PDB entry 5YXW | X-ray diffraction, 2.78 A resolution | chains A and B

# Chain A
Molecule: glycoprotein F2
Source organism: Measles virus (strain Ichinose-B95a)
UniProtKB: Q786F3 (FUS_MEASC); numbering as in UniProt (aligned over 20-112)
Sequence (94 residues; each row starts with the number of its first residue):
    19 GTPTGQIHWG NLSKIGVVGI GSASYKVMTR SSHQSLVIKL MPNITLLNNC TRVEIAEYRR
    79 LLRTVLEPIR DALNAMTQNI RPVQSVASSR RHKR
Disordered / not traced: 19, 105-112
Differences from the reference sequence: expression tag (19)
Covalently attached groups: N-acetylglucosamine (NAG) linked to Asn29, Asn61

# Chain B
Molecule: glycoprotein F1, measles virus fusion protein
Source organism: Measles virus (strain Ichinose-B95a)
UniProtKB: Q786F3 (FUS_MEASC); residues 113-482 here = UniProt positions 113-482
Sequence (419 residues; row label = number of the first residue in the row):
   113 FAGVVLAGAA LGVATAAQIT AGIALHQSML NSQAIDNLRA SLETTNQAIE AIRQAGQEMI
   173 LAVQGVQDYI NNELIPSMNQ LSCDLIGQKL GLKLLRYYTE ILSLFGPSLR DPISAEISIQ
   233 ALSYALGGDI NKVLEKLGYS GGDLLGILES RGIKARITHV DTESYFIVLS IAYPTLSEIK
   293 GVIVHRLEGV SYNIGSQEWY TTVPKYVATQ GYLISNFDES SCTFMPEGTV CSQNALYPMS
   353 PLLQECLRGS TKSCARTLVS GSFGNRFILS QGNLIANCAS ILCKCYTTGT IINQDPDKIL
   413 TYIAADHCPV VEVNGVTIQV GSRRYPDAVY LHRIDLGPPI SLERLDVGTN LGNAIAKLED
   473 AKELLESSDQ CCRSMKGCCS TSLEGIEGRA GWSHPQFEKG GGSGGGSGGG SWSHPQFEK
Disordered / not traced: 113-114, 482-531
Disulfides: Cys334-Cys343, Cys358-Cys366, Cys390-Cys395, Cys397-Cys420
Residues lining bound ligands: N-acetylglucosamine (NAG; 2-acetamido-2-deoxy-beta-D-glucopyranose): Glu155, Thr156, Thr157, Asn158
Reported in the primary citation:
  - self-association interface (contacts with another copy of this molecule): Gly115 to His138
  - specificity-determining residues: Glu471 (proposed by the authors, not directly observed)

# How chain A and chain B interact
Residue-residue contacts (192; chain A residue first):
  Thr20(A) - Gln383(B)
  Thr20(A) - Arg436(B)
  Gln24(A) - Thr321(B)
  Gln24(A) - Gly323(B)
  Gln24(A) - Tyr324(B)
  Gln24(A) - Arg360(B)
  Ile25(A) - His297(B)
  Ile25(A) - Val319(B)  hydrophobic
  Ile25(A) - Thr321(B)
  Ile25(A) - Leu359(B)
  His26(A) - Leu359(B)  hydrogen bond (backbone-backbone)
  His26(A) - Arg360(B)
  His26(A) - Gly361(B)
  Trp27(A) - Leu299(B)  hydrophobic
  Asn29(A) - Gly361(B)  hydrogen bond (side chain-backbone)
  Asn29(A) - Thr363(B)
  Leu30(A) - Cys358(B)
  Ser31(A) - Tyr414(B)  hydrogen bond (backbone-side chain)
  Ser31(A) - Tyr437(B)
  Lys32(A) - Ile411(B)
  Lys32(A) - Tyr414(B)
  Lys32(A) - Ile446(B)
  Ile33(A) - Tyr304(B)
  Ile33(A) - Thr313(B)  hydrogen bond (backbone-side chain)
  Ile33(A) - Cys366(B)  hydrophobic
  Ile33(A) - Ile446(B)  hydrophobic
  Gly34(A) - Glu300(B)
  Gly34(A) - Gly301(B)
  Gly34(A) - Val302(B)  hydrogen bond (backbone-backbone)
  Gly34(A) - Leu412(B)
  Val35(A) - Glu300(B)
  Val35(A) - Thr313(B)
  Val36(A) - Leu299(B)
  Val36(A) - Glu300(B)  hydrogen bond (backbone-backbone)
  Val36(A) - Ile380(B)  hydrophobic
  Val36(A) - Ser382(B)
  Val36(A) - Ile387(B)  hydrophobic
  Val36(A) - Tyr437(B)
  Gly37(A) - Arg298(B)
  Ile38(A) - Arg298(B)  hydrogen bond (backbone-backbone)
  Ile38(A) - Glu300(B)
  Ile38(A) - Ile380(B)  hydrophobic
  Gly39(A) - Val296(B)
  Gly39(A) - His297(B)
  Gly39(A) - Arg298(B)  hydrogen bond (backbone-backbone)
  Ser40(A) - Ile295(B)
  Ser40(A) - Val296(B)
  Ser40(A) - His297(B)
  Ala41(A) - Ile295(B)
  Ala41(A) - Val296(B)  hydrogen bond (backbone-backbone)
  Ala41(A) - Thr341(B)
  Ser42(A) - Glu290(B)
  Ser42(A) - Val294(B)
  Ser42(A) - Glu339(B)  hydrogen bond (side chain-backbone)
  Ser42(A) - Gly340(B)
  Ser42(A) - Thr341(B)  hydrogen bond (backbone-backbone)
  Tyr43(A) - Ser289(B)
  Tyr43(A) - Glu290(B)
  Tyr43(A) - Ile291(B)  hydrogen bond (backbone-backbone)
  Tyr43(A) - Val294(B)  hydrophobic
  Tyr43(A) - Phe329(B)  hydrophobic
  Tyr43(A) - Thr341(B)
  Tyr43(A) - Cys343(B)  hydrophobic
  Tyr43(A) - Ala347(B)  hydrogen bond (side chain-backbone)
  Tyr43(A) - Leu348(B)  hydrophobic
  Lys44(A) - Ser289(B)
  Lys44(A) - Glu290(B)
  Lys44(A) - Glu339(B)
  Lys44(A) - Gly340(B)
  Lys44(A) - Thr341(B)  hydrogen bond (backbone-backbone)
  Lys44(A) - Val342(B)
  Lys44(A) - Cys343(B)  hydrogen bond (backbone-backbone)
  Val45(A) - Thr287(B)
  Val45(A) - Leu288(B)
  Val45(A) - Ser289(B)  hydrogen bond (backbone-backbone)
  Val45(A) - Ile291(B)  hydrophobic
  Val45(A) - Cys343(B)
  Met46(A) - Leu260(B)
  Met46(A) - Thr287(B)
  Met46(A) - Leu288(B)  hydrophobic
  Met46(A) - Val342(B)  hydrophobic
  Met46(A) - Cys343(B)  hydrogen bond (backbone-backbone)
  Thr47(A) - Tyr285(B)
  Thr47(A) - Pro286(B)
  Thr47(A) - Thr287(B)  hydrogen bond (backbone-backbone)
  Thr47(A) - Ser289(B)
  Arg48(A) - Gly264(B)  hydrogen bond (side chain-backbone)
  Arg48(A) - Lys266(B)
  Arg48(A) - Ala284(B)
  Arg48(A) - Tyr285(B)
  Arg48(A) - Ser344(B)
  Ser49(A) - Ala284(B)
  Ser49(A) - Tyr285(B)  hydrogen bond (backbone-backbone)
  Ser50(A) - Ala284(B)
  His51(A) - Glu170(B)  salt bridge
  His51(A) - Ile283(B)
  His51(A) - Tyr285(B)
  Gln52(A) - Met171(B)  hydrogen bond (side chain-backbone)
  Gln52(A) - Leu249(B)
  Gln52(A) - Leu281(B)
  Gln52(A) - Ser282(B)
  Gln52(A) - Ile283(B)  hydrogen bond (backbone-backbone)
  Gln52(A) - Tyr285(B)
  Ser53(A) - Ile172(B)
  Ser53(A) - Leu173(B)  hydrogen bond (backbone-backbone)
  Ser53(A) - Leu281(B)
  Leu54(A) - Leu173(B)
  Leu54(A) - Ile279(B)
  Leu54(A) - Val280(B)
  Leu54(A) - Leu281(B)  hydrogen bond (backbone-backbone)
  Leu54(A) - Ile283(B)  hydrophobic
  Val55(A) - Ile172(B)  hydrophobic
  Val55(A) - Leu173(B)  hydrogen bond (backbone-backbone)
  Val55(A) - Ala174(B)
  Val55(A) - Val175(B)  hydrogen bond (backbone-backbone)
  Val55(A) - Phe278(B)  hydrophobic
  Val55(A) - Ile279(B)
  Ile56(A) - Val175(B)
  Ile56(A) - Tyr209(B)
  Ile56(A) - Phe278(B)
  Ile56(A) - Ile279(B)  hydrogen bond (backbone-backbone)
  Lys57(A) - Leu154(B)  hydrogen bond (side chain-backbone)
  Lys57(A) - Thr157(B)  hydrogen bond (side chain-backbone)
  Lys57(A) - Val175(B)  hydrogen bond (backbone-backbone)
  Lys57(A) - Gln176(B)  hydrogen bond (backbone-side chain)
  Leu58(A) - Gln176(B)  hydrogen bond (backbone-side chain)
  Leu58(A) - Tyr209(B)  hydrophobic
  Leu58(A) - Tyr277(B)  hydrogen bond (backbone-backbone)
  Met59(A) - Gln176(B)
  Met59(A) - Tyr277(B)
  Pro60(A) - Gln176(B)
  Pro60(A) - Val178(B)  hydrophobic
  Pro60(A) - Gln179(B)
  Pro60(A) - Ile182(B)  hydrophobic
  Asn61(A) - Thr157(B)  hydrogen bond (side chain-backbone)
  Asn61(A) - Asn158(B)
  Asn61(A) - Gln179(B)  hydrogen bond (backbone-side chain)
  Leu64(A) - Ile187(B)  hydrophobic
  Leu64(A) - Met190(B)
  Leu65(A) - Ile187(B)  hydrophobic
  Leu65(A) - Met190(B)
  Cys68(A) - Met190(B)  hydrophobic
  Cys68(A) - Cys195(B)  disulfide
  Cys68(A) - Gly199(B)
  Thr69(A) - Gly199(B)
  Thr69(A) - Leu202(B)
  Glu72(A) - Gly199(B)
  Glu72(A) - Gln200(B)
  Glu72(A) - Gly203(B)
  Glu72(A) - Leu206(B)
  Ile73(A) - Leu206(B)  hydrophobic
  Tyr76(A) - Leu206(B)
  Tyr76(A) - Tyr209(B)
  Arg77(A) - Tyr277(B)
  Leu79(A) - Leu207(B)  hydrophobic
  Leu79(A) - Tyr210(B)
  Arg81(A) - Thr274(B)  hydrogen bond (side chain-backbone)
  Arg81(A) - Tyr277(B)  hydrogen bond
  Val83(A) - Leu214(B)  hydrophobic
  Val83(A) - Phe217(B)
  Leu84(A) - Val272(B)
  Leu84(A) - Tyr277(B)  hydrophobic
  Glu85(A) - Thr274(B)
  Ile87(A) - Phe217(B)
  Ile87(A) - Val272(B)  hydrophobic
  Arg88(A) - Val272(B)
  Arg88(A) - Thr274(B)  hydrogen bond
  Ala90(A) - Ile225(B)
  Leu91(A) - Leu137(B)  hydrophobic
  Leu91(A) - Ile225(B)  hydrophobic
  Leu91(A) - Ile269(B)  hydrophobic
  Leu91(A) - Thr270(B)
  Leu91(A) - His271(B)
  Leu91(A) - Val272(B)
  Met94(A) - Gly134(B)
  Thr95(A) - Leu137(B)
  Thr95(A) - Met141(B)
  Asn97(A) - Val117(B)
  Asn97(A) - Leu118(B)
  Asn97(A) - Ala119(B)  hydrogen bond (backbone-backbone)
  Asn97(A) - Ala122(B)
  Ile98(A) - Val116(B)  hydrophobic
  Ile98(A) - Val117(B)
  Ile98(A) - Leu118(B)  hydrophobic
  Ile98(A) - Ile135(B)  hydrophobic
  Ile98(A) - His138(B)
  Arg99(A) - Val116(B)
  Arg99(A) - Val117(B)  hydrogen bond (backbone-backbone)
  Pro100(A) - Gly115(B)
  Pro100(A) - Val117(B)
  Val101(A) - Gly115(B)  hydrogen bond (backbone-backbone)
  Val101(A) - Val116(B)
Also at the interface, not in a pair above, chain A (67 interface residues in all): Pro21, Ile62, Asn66, Leu80, Ser103
Also at the interface, not in a pair above, chain B (127 interface residues in all): Leu123, Gln130, Leu142, Leu150, Glu155, Gly177, Leu186, Ile198, Ile213, Gly218, Pro224, Leu234, Ala237, Leu238, Leu257, Glu261, Ile265, Asp273, Ser276, Val315, Ile326, Gln345, Asn346, Val441, Leu448
Cross-chain cystine bridges: Cys68(A)-Cys195(B)

# Overview
67 residues of chain A and 127 residues of chain B are in contact; the contacts include 1 disulfide bond, 41
hydrogen bonds and 1 salt bridge. Polar contacts include His51(A)-Glu170(B), Asn29(A)-Gly361(B) and
Ser31(A)-Tyr414(B). Ligands of chain B: N-acetylglucosamine. From the paper: the specificity determinant
Glu471(B); a self-association interface involving Gly115(B).
Chain A is glycoprotein F2 and chain B is glycoprotein F1, measles virus fusion protein, both from Measles
virus (strain Ichinose-B95a); the structure, Crystal structure of the prefusion form of measles virus fusion
protein, was determined by X-ray diffraction, deposited together with 5YZC and 5YZD.
